PDB entry 5O7A | X-ray diffraction, 2.50 A resolution | chains A and B of the 6 polymer chains in the assembly

== Chain A ==
Molecule: Tubulin alpha-1B chain
Source organism: Bos taurus
UniProtKB: P81947 (TBA1B_BOVIN); numbering as in UniProt (aligned over 1-451)
Chain sequence (451 residues; each row starts with the number of its first residue):
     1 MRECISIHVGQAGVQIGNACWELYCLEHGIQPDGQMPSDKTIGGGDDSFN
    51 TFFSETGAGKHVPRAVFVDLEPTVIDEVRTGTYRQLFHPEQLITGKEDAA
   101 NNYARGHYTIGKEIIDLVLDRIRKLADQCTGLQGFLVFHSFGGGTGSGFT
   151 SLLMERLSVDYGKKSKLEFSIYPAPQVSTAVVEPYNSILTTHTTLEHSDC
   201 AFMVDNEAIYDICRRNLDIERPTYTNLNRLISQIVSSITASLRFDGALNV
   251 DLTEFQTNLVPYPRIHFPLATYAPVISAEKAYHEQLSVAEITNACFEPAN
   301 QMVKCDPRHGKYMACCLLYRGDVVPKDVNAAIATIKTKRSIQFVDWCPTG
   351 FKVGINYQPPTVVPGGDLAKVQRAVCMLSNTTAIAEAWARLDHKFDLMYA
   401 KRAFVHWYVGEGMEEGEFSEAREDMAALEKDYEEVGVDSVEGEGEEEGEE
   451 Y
Not modelled in the structure: 438-451
Ligand contacts: GTP (guanosine-5'-triphosphate): G10, Q11, A12, Q15, I16, D69, D98, A99, A100, N101, S140, G142, G143, G144, T145, G146, I171, P173, V177, S178, T179, E183, N206, Y224, L227, N228, I231

== Chain B ==
Molecule: Tubulin beta-2B chain
Source organism: Bos taurus
UniProtKB: Q6B856 (TBB2B_BOVIN); the author numbering skips numbers that UniProt does not, so the offset changes along the chain: 1-42 = UniProt 1-42; 45-360 = UniProt 43-358; 369-455 = UniProt 359-445
Chain sequence (445 residues; numbered 1 to 455; 10 numbers in that range are skipped by the numbering (no residue carries them; nothing is unmodelled there); the number before each row is that of its first residue):
     1 MREIVHIQAGQCGNQIGAKFWEVISDEHGIDPTGSYHGDSDL
    45 QLERINVYYNEATGNKYVPRAILVDLEPGTMDSVRSGPFGQIFRPDNFVF
    95 GQSGAGNNWAKGHYTEGAELVDSVLDVVRKESESCDCLQGFQLTHSLGGG
   145 TGSGMGTLLISKIREEYPDRIMNTFSVMPSPKVSDTVVEPYNATLSVHQL
   195 VENTDETYCIDNEALYDICFRTLKLTTPTYGDLNHLVSATMSGVTTCLRF
   245 PGQLNADLRKLAVNMVPFPRLHFFMPGFAPLTSRGSQQYRALTVPELTQQ
   295 MFDSKNMMAACDPRHGRYLTVAAIFRGRMSMKEVDEQMLNVQNKNSSYFV
   345 EWIPNNVKTAVCDIPP
   369 RGLKMSATFIGNSTAIQELFKRISEQFTAMFRRKAFLHWYTGEGMDEMEF
   419 TEAESNMNDLVSEYQQYQDATADEQGEFEEEEGEDEA
Not modelled in the structure: 276-281, 438-455
Metal / ion sites: Mg2+: Q11 (together with GDP)
Ligand contacts:
  - 9N5 ((2R)-2-(3-ethynylquinolin-6-yl)oxy-2-methoxy-N-[(1E)-1-methoxyimino-2-methyl-propan-2-yl]ethanamide): Y52, Q136, N167, F169, E200, Y202, V238, T239, C241, L242, L248, L252, L255, N258, M259, A316, A317, I318, K352, T353, A354, T376, I378
  - GDP (guanosine-5'-diphosphate): G10, Q11, C12, Q15, I16, D69, N101, S140, G142, G143, G144, T145, G146, S147, V171, P173, V177, D179, E183, N206, L209, Y224, L227, N228
UniProt features mapped onto this chain:
  - motif: M1 to I4 (MREI motif)
  - binding site (GTP): Q11, E71, S140, G144, T145, G146, N206, N228
  - binding site (Mg(2+)): E71
  - modified residue: S40 (Phosphoserine), T57 (Phosphothreonine), K60 (N6-acetyllysine), S174 (Phosphoserine), T287 (Phosphothreonine), T292 (Phosphothreonine), R320 (Omega-N-methylarginine), E448 (5-glutamyl polyglutamate)
  - cross-link (Glycyl lysine isopeptide (Lys-Gly)): K60 (interchain with G-Cter in ubiquitin), K326 (interchain with G-Cter in ubiquitin)
Reported in the primary citation:
  - binding site for 9N5: Y52, Q136, F169, E200, Y202, V238, T239, L242, L248, L252, L255, I318, K352, A354, I378
  - conformationally variable residues (loop rearrangement): L248, N249

== How chain A and chain B interact ==
Residue-residue contacts (53):
  Q11(A) - N249(B)  hydrogen bond
  E71(A) - R2(B)  salt bridge
  E71(A) - N249(B)  hydrogen bond
  T73(A) - R2(B)
  T73(A) - N249(B)
  V74(A) - N249(B)
  K96(A) - D130(B)  salt bridge
  E97(A) - R164(B)  salt bridge
  E97(A) - R253(B)  salt bridge
  D98(A) - R2(B)  salt bridge
  D98(A) - D251(B)
  D98(A) - K254(B)  salt bridge
  A100(A) - R253(B)
  A100(A) - K254(B)
  A100(A) - V257(B)
  N101(A) - K254(B)
  N101(A) - N258(B)  hydrogen bond
  R105(A) - R253(B)
  P175(A) - N349(B)
  T179(A) - K352(B)  hydrogen bond (backbone-side chain)
  A180(A) - N258(B)
  V181(A) - N258(B)
  V181(A) - I347(B)  hydrophobic
  V181(A) - P348(B)
  V181(A) - N349(B)
  V181(A) - N350(B)
  E220(A) - K326(B)
  R221(A) - M325(B)
  R221(A) - K326(B)
  R221(A) - D329(B)  salt bridge
  K394(A) - P348(B)
  K394(A) - N349(B)  hydrogen bond
  L397(A) - W346(B)
  L397(A) - P348(B)  hydrophobic
  M398(A) - W346(B)  hydrogen bond (backbone-backbone)
  M398(A) - P348(B)
  K401(A) - F262(B)
  K401(A) - W346(B)
  R402(A) - F262(B)
  A403(A) - P261(B)
  A403(A) - F262(B)  hydrophobic
  F404(A) - V257(B)
  F404(A) - N258(B)
  F404(A) - V260(B)
  F404(A) - P261(B)  hydrogen bond (backbone-backbone)
  F404(A) - I347(B)  hydrophobic
  H406(A) - V260(B)
  H406(A) - P261(B)  hydrogen bond (side chain-backbone)
  H406(A) - F262(B)
  H406(A) - P263(B)
  W407(A) - A256(B)
  W407(A) - V257(B)  hydrophobic
  W407(A) - V260(B)  hydrogen bond (side chain-backbone)
Also at the interface, not in a pair above, chain A (26 interface residues in all): V182
Also at the interface, not in a pair above, chain B (29 interface residues in all): C131, D199, M259, T314, S324, E345

== Summary ==
26 residues of chain A face 29 of chain B across their interface; the contacts include 9 hydrogen bonds and 7
salt bridges. Polar contacts include E71(A)-R2(B), K96(A)-D130(B) and E97(A)-R164(B). Chain A binds GTP. The
paper reports a binding site for 9N5 at Y52(B), Q136(B) and F169(B) among others; conformational variability
at L248(B) and N249(B).
Here chain A is Tubulin alpha-1B chain and chain B is Tubulin beta-2B chain, both from Bos taurus. Entry 5O7A
(Quinolin-6-yloxyacetamides are microtubule destabilizing agents that bind to the colchicine site of tubulin)
was determined by X-ray diffraction.
